PDB entry 8ZKU | electron microscopy, 3.34 A resolution | chains C and D of the 4 polymer chains in the assembly

== Chain C (and D) ==
Molecule: Polycystin-2
Organism: Homo sapiens
Notes: chain D of this document is another copy of the same molecule, construct and numbering; everything in this record applies to it too
UniProtKB: Q13563 (PKD2_HUMAN); residue numbers follow UniProt; this construct covers 1-968
Chain sequence (1007 residues; numbered -38 to 968; the number before each row is that of its first residue; numbers below 1 keep their minus sign (Met-38 is residue -38)):
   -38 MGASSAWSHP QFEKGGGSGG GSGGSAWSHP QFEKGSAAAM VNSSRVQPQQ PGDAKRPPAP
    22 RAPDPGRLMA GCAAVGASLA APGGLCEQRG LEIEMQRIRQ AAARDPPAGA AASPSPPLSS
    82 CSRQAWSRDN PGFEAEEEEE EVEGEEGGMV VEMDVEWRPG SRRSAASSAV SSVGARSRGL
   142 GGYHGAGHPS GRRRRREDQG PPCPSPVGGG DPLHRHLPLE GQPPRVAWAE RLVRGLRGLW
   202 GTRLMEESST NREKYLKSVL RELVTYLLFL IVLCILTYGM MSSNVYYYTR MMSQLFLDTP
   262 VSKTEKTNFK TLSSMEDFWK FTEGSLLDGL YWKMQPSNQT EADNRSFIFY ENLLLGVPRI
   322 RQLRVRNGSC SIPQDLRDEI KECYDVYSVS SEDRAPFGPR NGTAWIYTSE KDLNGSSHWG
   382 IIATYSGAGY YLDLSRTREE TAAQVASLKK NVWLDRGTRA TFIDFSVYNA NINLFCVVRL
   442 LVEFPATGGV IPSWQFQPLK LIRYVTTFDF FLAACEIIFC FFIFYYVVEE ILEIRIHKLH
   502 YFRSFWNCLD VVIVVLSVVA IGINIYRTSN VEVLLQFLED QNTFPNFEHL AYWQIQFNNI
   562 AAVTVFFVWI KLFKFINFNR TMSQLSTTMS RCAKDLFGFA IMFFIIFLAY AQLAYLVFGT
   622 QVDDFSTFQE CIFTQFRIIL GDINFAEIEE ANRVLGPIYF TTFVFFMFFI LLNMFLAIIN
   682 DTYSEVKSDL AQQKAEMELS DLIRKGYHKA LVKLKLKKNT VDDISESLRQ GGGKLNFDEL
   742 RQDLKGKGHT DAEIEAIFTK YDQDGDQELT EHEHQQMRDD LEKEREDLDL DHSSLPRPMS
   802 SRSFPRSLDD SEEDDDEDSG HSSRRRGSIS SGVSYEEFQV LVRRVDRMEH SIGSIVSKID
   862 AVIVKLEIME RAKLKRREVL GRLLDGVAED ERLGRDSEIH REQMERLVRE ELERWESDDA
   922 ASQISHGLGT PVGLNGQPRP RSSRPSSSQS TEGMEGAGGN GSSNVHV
Disordered / not traced: -38 to 214, 295-310, 699-968 (chain D: -38 to 216, 311-313, 699-968)
Sequence notes: initiating methionine (-38); expression tag (-37 to -4); linker (-3 to 0)
Disulfides: Cys331-Cys344
Covalently attached groups: N-acetylglucosamine (NAG) linked to Asn328, Asn362, Asn375
Swiss-Prot annotation at these positions:
  - region: Arg803 to His822 (Linker), Asp810 to Gly821 (Important for interaction with PACS1 and PACS2)
  - motif: Leu641 to Asp643 (Selectivity filter)
  - binding site (cholesterol): Gln557
  - binding site (Ca(2+)): Leu641, Asp763, Asp765, Asp767, Glu769, Glu774
  - modified residue: Ser76 (Phosphoserine), Ser80 (Phosphoserine), Arg137 (Omega-N-methylarginine), Ser801 (Phosphoserine), Ser808 (Phosphoserine), Ser812 (Phosphoserine), Ser829 (Phosphoserine)
  - glycosylation (N-linked (GlcNAc...) asparagine): Asn299, Asn305, Asn328 (complex), Asn362, Asn375
  - natural variant: Arg306 (R306Q: In PKD2), Arg322 (R322Q: In PKD2; R322W: In PKD2), Ala356 (A356P: In PKD2), Ala384 (A384P: In PKD2), Trp414 (W414G: In PKD2), Arg420 (R420G: In PKD2), Ile479 (deletion: In PKD2), Arg504 to Val512 (deletion: In PKD2), Asp511 (D511V: In PKD2), Cys632 (C632R: In PKD2), Tyr684 (deletion: In PKD2), Arg807 (R807Q: In PKD2)
  - mutagenesis: Ser76 (S76A: Abolishes phosphorylation of the N-terminal domain. Abolishes the ability to complement a pkd2-deficient zebrafish mutant; when associated with A-80), Ser80 (S80A: Decreases phosphorylation of the N-terminal domain. Abolishes the ability to complement a pkd2-deficient zebrafish mutant; when associated with A-76), Trp201 (W201A: Abolishes increased channel activity due to a gain of function mutation; when associated with P-604), Cys331 (C331S: Does not affect localization to the cilium. Loss of ion channel function), Phe604 (F604A/I: No effect on channel activation; F604P: Gain-of-function mutation resulting in increased channel activity. Absence of gain of function; when associated with F-605 DEL ...), Phe605 (Abolishes increased channel activity due to a gain of function mutation; when associated with P-604), Phe629 (F629S: Abolishes increased channel activity due to a gain of function mutation; when associated with P-604. Reduces but do not abolish ion channel function; when associated with A-677 and A-681), Arg638 (R638C: Abolishes increased channel activity due to a gain of function mutation; when associated with P-604. Reduces but do not abolish ion channel function; when associated with A-677 and A-681 ...), Leu677 (L677A: Constitutive active channel; when associated with A-681. Reduces but do not abolish ion channel function; when associated with S-629 and A-681. Reduces but do not abolish ion channel function ...), Asn681 (N681A: Constitutive active channel; when associated with A-677. Reduces but do not abolish ion channel function; when associated with S-629 and A-677. Reduces but do not abolish ion channel function ...), Tyr684 (Y684A: Abolishes increased channel activity due to a gain of function mutation; when associated with P-604), Lys688 (K688A: Abolishes increased channel activity due to a gain of function mutation; when associated with P-604), 20 further mutagenesis entries in UniProt

== Chain C / chain D interface ==
Pairs across the interface (59; chain C residue first):
  Tyr239(C) - Gln613(D)
  Met241(C) - Leu617(D)  hydrophobic
  Met242(C) - Tyr616(D)
  Met242(C) - Leu617(D)
  Met242(C) - Gly620(D)
  Met242(C) - Thr621(D)
  Val246(C) - Thr621(D)
  Tyr247(C) - Asp624(D)  hydrogen bond
  Tyr247(C) - Ser627(D)
  Thr250(C) - Thr621(D)  hydrogen bond (side chain-backbone)
  Arg251(C) - Asp624(D)
  Trp380(C) - Arg654(D)  hydrogen bond (backbone-side chain)
  Gly381(C) - Arg654(D)
  Phe457(C) - Gln622(D)  hydrogen bond (backbone-side chain)
  Asn560(C) - Asn653(D)
  Ala563(C) - Leu617(D)  hydrophobic
  Ala563(C) - Val618(D)  hydrophobic
  Val566(C) - Gln613(D)
  Phe567(C) - Ala610(D)  hydrophobic
  Phe567(C) - Leu614(D)  hydrophobic
  Trp570(C) - Ile606(D)
  Trp570(C) - Gln613(D)  hydrogen bond
  Phe574(C) - Met603(D)
  Phe574(C) - Ile606(D)  hydrophobic
  Ile577(C) - Ile606(D)  hydrophobic
  Thr582(C) - Asp596(D)
  Met583(C) - Gly599(D)
  Met583(C) - Ile602(D)  hydrophobic
  Met583(C) - Met603(D)  hydrophobic
  Leu586(C) - Gly599(D)
  Leu586(C) - Phe600(D)  hydrophobic
  Leu586(C) - Met675(D)  hydrophobic
  Thr589(C) - Met675(D)
  Met590(C) - Ile671(D)
  Met590(C) - Met675(D)  hydrophobic
  Leu597(C) - Ile671(D)  hydrophobic
  Phe605(C) - Phe666(D)  hydrophobic
  Glu631(C) - Glu650(D)
  Phe634(C) - Phe646(D)  hydrophobic
  Phe634(C) - Pro658(D)  hydrophobic
  Arg638(C) - Phe661(D)
  Leu641(C) - Ile644(D)  hydrophobic
  Leu641(C) - Phe661(D)  hydrophobic
  Leu641(C) - Val665(D)  hydrophobic
  Leu641(C) - Phe669(D)  hydrophobic
  Asp643(C) - Ile644(D)
  Leu673(C) - Phe670(D)  hydrophobic
  Phe676(C) - Phe670(D)
  Leu677(C) - Asn674(D)
  Ile680(C) - Phe670(D)
  Ile680(C) - Ile671(D)
  Ile680(C) - Asn674(D)
  Ile680(C) - Met675(D)  hydrophobic
  Asn681(C) - Ala678(D)
  Tyr684(C) - Asp596(D)  hydrogen bond
  Tyr684(C) - Met675(D)  hydrophobic
  Tyr684(C) - Ile679(D)
  Tyr684(C) - Asp682(D)
  Lys688(C) - Asp682(D)
Also at the interface, not in a pair above, chain C (47 interface residues in all): Thr238, Gln458, Asn559, Ile571, Leu573, Gln585, Phe604, Phe637, Ile640, Gly642, Ser685
Also at the interface, not in a pair above, chain D (43 interface residues in all): Lys595, Ile607, Tyr611, Ile639, Gly642, Val655, Leu656, Thr662, Leu672

== Overview ==
The interface between chain C and chain D involves 47 residues on one side and 43 on the other, with 6
hydrogen bonds. Among the polar pairs are Tyr247(C)-Asp624(D), Thr250(C)-Thr621(D) and Trp380(C)-Arg654(D).
N-acetylglucosamine is covalently linked to Asn328(C), Asn362(C) and Asn375(C).
Both chains are Polycystin-2 (Homo sapiens). Entry 8ZKU (Structure of Polycystin-1/Polycystin-2 complex with
GOF mutations) was determined by electron microscopy.
